Entry 5DRO (X-ray diffraction, 2.01 A resolution); this record covers chain A.

Chain A:
Protein: UDP-3-O-[3-hydroxymyristoyl] N-acetylglucosamine deacetylase
Organism: Aquifex aeolicus (strain VF5)
Notes: EC 3.5.1.-
UniProt: O67648 (LPXC_AQUAE); numbering as in UniProt (aligned over 1-274)
Sequence (274 residues; numbered 1 to 274; the number before each row is that of its first residue):
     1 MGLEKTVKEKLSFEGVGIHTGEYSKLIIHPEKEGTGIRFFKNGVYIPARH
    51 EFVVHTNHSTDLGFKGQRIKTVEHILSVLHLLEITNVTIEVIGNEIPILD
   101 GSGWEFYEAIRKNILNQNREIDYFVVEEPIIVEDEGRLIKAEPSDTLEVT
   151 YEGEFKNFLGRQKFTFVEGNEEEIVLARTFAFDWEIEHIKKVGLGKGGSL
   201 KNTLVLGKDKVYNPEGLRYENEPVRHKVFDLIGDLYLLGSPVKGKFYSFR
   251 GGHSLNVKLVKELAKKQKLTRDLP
Unresolved in the structure: 1, 269-274
Sequence notes: engineered mutation A181 (Cys in O67648)
Ion coordination: Zn2+: H74, H226, D230 (together with ZH2)
Residues lining bound ligands: ZH2 (4-[4-(4-aminophenyl)buta-1,3-diyn-1-yl]-N-[(2S,3R)-3-hydroxy-1-(hydroxyamino)-1-oxobutan-2-yl]benzamide): I18, H19, H58, E73, H74, T179, F180, A181, I186, I189, G198, S199, L200, T203, H226, K227, D230, H253
Curated features (UniProtKB/Swiss-Prot):
  - active site: H253 (Proton donor)
  - binding site (Zn(2+)): H74, H226, D230
  - mutagenesis: H19 (H19A: 20-fold decrease in activity. 2-fold decrease in zinc content; H19Q: 2-fold decrease in activity; H19Y: 22-fold decrease in activity), E73 (E73A: 10-fold decrease in activity. 3.6-fold decrease in zinc content; E73Q: Loss of activity), H74 (H74A: Almost loss of activity. 10-fold decrease in zinc content; H74Q: Almost loss of activity), E95 (E95A/N/S: Almost no change in activity), D100 (D100A/N/S: Almost no change in activity), E222 (E222A: 20-fold decrease in activity; E222N: Loss of activity; E222S: 15-fold decrease in activity), H226 (H226A: 720-fold decrease in activity. 16.6-fold decrease in zinc content), D234 (D234A: Almost loss of activity. 1.5-fold decrease in zinc content; D234N: 29-fold decrease in activity; D234S: Loss of activity), H253 (H253A: Loss of activity. 4.3-fold decrease in zinc content; H253Q: Loss of activity)
What the authors report for this chain:
  - binding site for ZH2: F180, K227
  - catalytic residues: K227, H253 (citing earlier work)

In short:
Ligands of chain A: compound ZH2. The Zn2+ site is built by H74, H226 and D230. Curated annotation (UniProt)
lists active-site residue H253, 3 Zn2+-binding residues and 9 mutagenesis sites. The paper reports catalytic
residues K227 and H253; a binding site for ZH2 at F180 and K227.
Chain A is UDP-3-O-[3-hydroxymyristoyl] N-acetylglucosamine deacetylase (Aquifex aeolicus (strain VF5)); the
structure, Structure of the Aquifex aeolicus LpxC/LPC-011 Complex, was determined by X-ray diffraction,
deposited together with 5DRP, 5DRQ and 5DRR.
